PDB entry 8EAP | electron microscopy, 3.30 A resolution | chains C and D of the 9 polymer chains in the assembly

== Chain C ==
Protein: Tail needle protein gp26
From: Salmonella phage P22
UniProt: P35837 (NEEDL_BPP22); residue numbers follow UniProt; this construct covers 3-64
Chain sequence (62 residues; each row starts with the number of its first residue):
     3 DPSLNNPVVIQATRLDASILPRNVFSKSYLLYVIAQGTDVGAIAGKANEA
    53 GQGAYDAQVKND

== Chain D ==
Protein: Packaged DNA stabilization protein gp10
From: Salmonella phage P22
UniProt: P26749 (VG10_BPP22); residues 2-472 here = UniProt positions 2-472
Chain sequence (471 residues; numbered 2 to 472; the number before each row is that of its first residue):
     2 PIQQLPMMKGMGKDFKNADYIDYLPVNMLATPKEILNSSGYLRSFPGITK
    52 RYDMNGVSRGVEYNTAQNAVYRVCGGKLYKGESEVGDVAGSGRVSMAHGR
   102 TSQAVGVNGQLVEYRYDGTVKTVSNWPADSGFTQYELGSVRDITRLRGRY
   152 AWSKDGTDSWFITDLEDESHPDRYSAQYRAESQPDGIIGIGTWRDFIVCF
   202 GSSTIEYFSLTGATTAGAALYVAQPSLMVQKSIAGTYCKTPFADSYAFIS
   252 HPATGAPSVYIIGSGQASPIATASIEKIIRSYTAEEMATGVMETLRFDSH
   302 ELLIIHLPRHVLVYDASSSQNGPQWCVLKTGLYDDVYRGVDFMYEGNQIT
   352 CGDKSEAVVGQLQFDISSQYDKQQEHLLFTPLFKADNARCFDLEVESSTG
   402 VAQYADRLFLSATTDGINYGREQMIEQNEPFVYDKRVLWKRVGRIRRLIG
   452 FKLRVITKSPVTLSGCQIRLE
Construct notes: conflict Ser233 (Gly in P26749)

== Chain C / chain D interface ==
Residue-residue contacts (11):
  Ala14(C) - Gln225(D)
  Thr15(C) - Ser210(D)
  Thr15(C) - Gln225(D)
  Arg16(C) - Asp196(D)
  Arg16(C) - Phe197(D)
  Asp18(C) - Trp194(D)
  Asp18(C) - Arg195(D)  salt bridge
  Asp18(C) - Phe197(D)
  Ser20(C) - Trp194(D)
  Ile21(C) - Leu228(D)  hydrophobic
  Ile21(C) - Ser265(D)
Other interface residues (no listed pair), chain D (9 interface residues in all): Ser227

== In short ==
6 residues of chain C face 9 of chain D across their interface; the contacts include 1 salt bridge. The
salt-bridged pair is Asp18(C)-Arg195(D).
Here chain C is Tail needle protein gp26 and chain D is Packaged DNA stabilization protein gp10, both from
Salmonella phage P22. Entry 8EAP (Cryo-EM structure of the in-situ gp10-gp26 from bacteriophage P22) was
determined by electron microscopy.
